8DNT - chains A and E of the 5 polymer chains in the assembly; structure by X-ray diffraction, 3.18 A resolution.

Chain A:
Molecule: T-cell receptor alpha chain
Source organism: Homo sapiens
Notes: fragment: TCR alpha from TRAV 12-2
Chain sequence (203 residues; row label = number of the first residue in the row):
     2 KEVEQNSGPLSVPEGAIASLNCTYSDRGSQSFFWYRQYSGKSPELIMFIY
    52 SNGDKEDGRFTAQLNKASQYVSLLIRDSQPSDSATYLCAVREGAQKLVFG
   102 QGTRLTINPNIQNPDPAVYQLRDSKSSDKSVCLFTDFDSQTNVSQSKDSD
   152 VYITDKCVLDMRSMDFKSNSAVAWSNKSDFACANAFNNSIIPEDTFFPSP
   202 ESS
Not modelled in the structure: 2, 202-204
Disulfides: C23-C89, C133-C183
Reported in the primary citation:
  - mutagenesis - S32Y (17 kcal/mol): decreased binding to LLL-HLA-A2 (from molecular simulation)

Chain E:
Molecule: MHC class I antigen alpha chain
Source organism: Homo sapiens
Notes: fragment: Human Leukocyte Antigen HLA-A*02:01
UniProtKB: U5YKE0 (U5YKE0_HUMAN); residues 1-275 here correspond to UniProt positions 25-299 (UniProt number = residue number + 24)
Chain sequence (279 residues; numbered 0 to 278; the number before each row is that of its first residue; numbering starts at 0):
     0 MGSHSMRYFFTSVSRPGRGEPRFIAVGYVDDTQFVRFDSDAASQRMEPRA
    50 PWIEQEGPEYWDGETRKVKAHSQTHRVDLGTLRGYYNQSEAGSHTVQRMY
   100 GCDVGSDWRFLRGYHQYAYDGKDYIALKEDLRSWTAADMAAQTTKHKWEA
   150 AHVAEQLRAYLEGTCVEWLRRYLENGKETLQRTDAPKTHMTHHAVSDHEA
   200 TLRCWALSFYPAEITLTWQRDGEDQTQDTELVETRPAGDGTFQKWAAVVV
   250 PSGQEQRYTCHVQHEGLPKPLTLRWEGGG
Not modelled in the structure: 0, 276-278
Sequence notes: initiating methionine (0); expression tag (276-278)
Disulfides: C101-C164, C203-C259

How chain A and chain E interact:
Residue-residue contacts (20):
  D27(A) - E58(E)
  R28(A) - E166(E)  salt bridge
  R28(A) - R170(E)
  Q31(A) - K66(E)
  Q31(A) - Y159(E)
  Q31(A) - T163(E)
  Y51(A) - Q155(E)
  S52(A) - A158(E)
  K67(A) - T163(E)
  K67(A) - E166(E)  salt bridge
  K67(A) - W167(E)
  E93(A) - R65(E)
  G94(A) - G62(E)
  G94(A) - R65(E)
  G94(A) - K66(E)
  A95(A) - R65(E)
  A95(A) - K66(E)
  A95(A) - A69(E)  hydrophobic
  Q96(A) - R65(E)  hydrogen bond (backbone-side chain)
  K97(A) - R65(E)
Also at the interface, not in a pair above, chain A (12 interface residues in all): G29
The authors on this interface:
  - residue pairs: R28(A)-E166(E) (hydrogen bond)
  - interface residues, chain A: Q96(A)

In short:
Chain A and chain E each contribute 12 residues to their interface, with 1 hydrogen bond and 2 salt bridges.
Polar contacts include R28(A)-E166(E), K67(A)-E166(E) and Q96(A)-R65(E). The paper describes a hydrogen bond
between R28(A) and E166(E). From the paper: S32Y of chain A reduces binding to LLL-HLA-A2; the interface
residue Q96(A).
Chain A is T-cell receptor alpha chain and chain E is MHC class I antigen alpha chain, both from Homo sapiens;
the structure, SARS-CoV-2 specific T cell receptor, was determined by X-ray diffraction.
